8WWK - chains B and R of the 6 polymer chains in the assembly; structure by electron microscopy, 2.61 A resolution.

[Chain B]
Molecule: Guanine nucleotide-binding protein G(I)/G(S)/G(T) subunit beta-1
From: Homo sapiens
UniProtKB: P62873 (GBB1_HUMAN); residues 2-340 here = UniProt positions 2-340
Amino-acid sequence (376 residues; row label = number of the first residue in the row; numbers below 1 keep their minus sign (Met-9 is residue -9)):
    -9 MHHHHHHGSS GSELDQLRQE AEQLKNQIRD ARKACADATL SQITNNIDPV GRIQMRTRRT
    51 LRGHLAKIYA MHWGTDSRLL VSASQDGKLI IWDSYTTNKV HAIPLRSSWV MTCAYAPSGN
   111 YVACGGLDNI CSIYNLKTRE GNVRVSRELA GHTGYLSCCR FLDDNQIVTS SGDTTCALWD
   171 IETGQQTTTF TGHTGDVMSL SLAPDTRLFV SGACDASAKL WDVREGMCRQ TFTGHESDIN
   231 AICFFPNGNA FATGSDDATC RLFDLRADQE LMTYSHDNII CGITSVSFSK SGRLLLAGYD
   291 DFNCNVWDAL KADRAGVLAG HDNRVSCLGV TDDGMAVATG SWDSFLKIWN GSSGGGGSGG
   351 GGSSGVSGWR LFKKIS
Unresolved in the structure: -9 to 1, 344-366
Sequence notes: initiating methionine (-9); expression tag (-8 to 1, 341-366)
UniProt features mapped onto this chain:
  - modified residue: Ser2 (N-acetylserine), His266 (Phosphohistidine)
  - natural variant: Leu30 (L30F: In MRD42; uncertain significance), Arg52 (R52G: In MRD42), Gly64 (G64V: In MRD42), Asp76 (D76E: In MRD42; D76G: In MRD42), Gly77 (G77S: In MRD42), Lys78 (K78R: In MRD42), Ile80 (I80N: In MRD42; I80T: In MRD42), His91 (H91R: In MRD42; uncertain significance), Ala92 (A92T: In MRD42), Pro94 (P94S: In MRD42), Leu95 (L95P: In MRD42), Arg96 (R96L: In MRD42), 5 further natural variant entries in UniProt

[Chain R]
Molecule: Fusion protein 1, Melanin-concentrating hormone receptor 1, Fusion protein 2
From: Homo sapiens
UniProtKB: Q99705 (MCHR1_HUMAN); residues 1-396 carry their UniProt numbers (396 of 624 residues fall inside the UniProt entry; the rest is not from it)
Amino-acid sequence (624 residues; numbered -52 to 571; the number before each row is that of its first residue; numbers below 1 keep their minus sign (Asp-52 is residue -52)):
   -52 DYKDDDDHHH HHHHHGQPGN GSAFLLAPNG SHAPDHNVTQ QRDEENLYFQ GVDMSVGAMK
     8 KGVGRAVGLG GGSGCQATEE DPLPNCGACA PGQGGRRWRL PQPAWVEGSS ARLWEQATGT
    68 GWMDLEASLL PTGPNASNTS DGPDNLTSAG SPPRTGSISY INIIMPSVFG TICLLGIIGN
   128 STVIFAVVKK SKLHWCNNVP DIFIINLSVV DLLFLLGMPF MIHQLMGNGV WHFGETMCTL
   188 ITAMDANSQF TSTYILTAMA IDRYLATVHP ISSTKFRKPS VATLVICLLW ALSFISITPV
   248 WLYARLIPFP GGAVGCGIRL PNPDTDLYWF TLYQFFLAFA LPFVVITAAY VRILQRMTSS
   308 VAPASQRSIR LRTKRVTRTA IAICLVFFVC WAPYYVLQLT QLSISRPTLT FVYLYNAAIS
   368 LGYANSCLNP FVYIVLCETF RKRLVLSVKH MGSSGGGGSG GGGSSGVFTL EDFVGDWEQT
   428 AAYNLDQVLE QGGVSSLLQN LAVSVTPIQR IVRSGENALK IDIHVIIPYE GLSADQMAQI
   488 EEVFKVVYPV DDHHFKVILP YGTLVIDGVT PNMLNYFGRP YEGIAVFDGK KITVTGTLWN
   548 GNKIIDERLI TPDGSMLFRV TINS
Unresolved in the structure: -52 to 106, 396-571
Disulfides: Cys185-Cys263
Reported in the primary citation:
  - mutagenesis - K139A, K139E: abolished signaling with Melanin-concentrating hormone
  - mutagenesis - Q196A, Y362A, I366A, Y370A: decreased signaling with Melanin-concentrating hormone
  - mutagenesis - Q196A, I366A, Y370A: unchanged expression
  - conformationally variable residues (side-chain flip): Thr200, Leu203, Pro289, Phe290, Phe334, Phe335, Trp338, Asn372

[Interface between chain B and chain R]
Contacting residue pairs (8):
  Arg52(B) - Lys139(R)
  Gly53(B) - Leu140(R)
  His54(B) - Lys139(R)
  Leu55(B) - Lys139(R)
  Leu55(B) - Leu140(R)  hydrophobic
  Leu55(B) - Cys143(R)  hydrophobic
  Ser334(B) - Lys139(R)
  Phe335(B) - Lys139(R)
Interface residues without a listed pair, chain B (7 interface residues in all): Asp333
Interface residues without a listed pair, chain R (4 interface residues in all): Ser138
From the paper, about this interface:
  - interface residues, chain R: Lys139(R), Leu140(R), Cys143(R)

[Summary]
7 residues of chain B face 4 of chain R across their interface. The paper reports that Q196A, Y362A and I366A
of chain R, among others, reduce signaling with Melanin-concentrating hormone; interface residues Lys139(R),
Leu140(R) and Cys143(R); 6 substitutions were tested in all.
Chain B is Guanine nucleotide-binding protein G(I)/G(S)/G(T) subunit beta-1 and chain R is Fusion protein 1,
Melanin-concentrating hormone receptor 1, Fusion protein 2, both from Homo sapiens; the structure,
MCH-MCHR1-Gi complex, T1 state, was determined by electron microscopy together with 8WWL, 8WWM and 8WWN from
the same study.
